7WK9 - chains B and a of the 7 polymer chains in the assembly; structure by electron microscopy, 3.48 A resolution.

Chain B:
Name: Spike glycoprotein
Organism: Severe acute respiratory syndrome coronavirus 2
Reference sequence: P0DTC2 (SPIKE_SARS2); residue numbers follow UniProt; this construct covers 1-68, 71-142, 146-210, 215-1208
Sequence (1258 residues; numbered 1 to 1261 plus 6 insertion-coded residues; 9 numbers in that range are skipped by the numbering (no residue carries them; nothing is unmodelled there); the number before each row is that of its first residue; a row labelled like 210A-210F holds insertion residues (210A, then the next letters in order)):
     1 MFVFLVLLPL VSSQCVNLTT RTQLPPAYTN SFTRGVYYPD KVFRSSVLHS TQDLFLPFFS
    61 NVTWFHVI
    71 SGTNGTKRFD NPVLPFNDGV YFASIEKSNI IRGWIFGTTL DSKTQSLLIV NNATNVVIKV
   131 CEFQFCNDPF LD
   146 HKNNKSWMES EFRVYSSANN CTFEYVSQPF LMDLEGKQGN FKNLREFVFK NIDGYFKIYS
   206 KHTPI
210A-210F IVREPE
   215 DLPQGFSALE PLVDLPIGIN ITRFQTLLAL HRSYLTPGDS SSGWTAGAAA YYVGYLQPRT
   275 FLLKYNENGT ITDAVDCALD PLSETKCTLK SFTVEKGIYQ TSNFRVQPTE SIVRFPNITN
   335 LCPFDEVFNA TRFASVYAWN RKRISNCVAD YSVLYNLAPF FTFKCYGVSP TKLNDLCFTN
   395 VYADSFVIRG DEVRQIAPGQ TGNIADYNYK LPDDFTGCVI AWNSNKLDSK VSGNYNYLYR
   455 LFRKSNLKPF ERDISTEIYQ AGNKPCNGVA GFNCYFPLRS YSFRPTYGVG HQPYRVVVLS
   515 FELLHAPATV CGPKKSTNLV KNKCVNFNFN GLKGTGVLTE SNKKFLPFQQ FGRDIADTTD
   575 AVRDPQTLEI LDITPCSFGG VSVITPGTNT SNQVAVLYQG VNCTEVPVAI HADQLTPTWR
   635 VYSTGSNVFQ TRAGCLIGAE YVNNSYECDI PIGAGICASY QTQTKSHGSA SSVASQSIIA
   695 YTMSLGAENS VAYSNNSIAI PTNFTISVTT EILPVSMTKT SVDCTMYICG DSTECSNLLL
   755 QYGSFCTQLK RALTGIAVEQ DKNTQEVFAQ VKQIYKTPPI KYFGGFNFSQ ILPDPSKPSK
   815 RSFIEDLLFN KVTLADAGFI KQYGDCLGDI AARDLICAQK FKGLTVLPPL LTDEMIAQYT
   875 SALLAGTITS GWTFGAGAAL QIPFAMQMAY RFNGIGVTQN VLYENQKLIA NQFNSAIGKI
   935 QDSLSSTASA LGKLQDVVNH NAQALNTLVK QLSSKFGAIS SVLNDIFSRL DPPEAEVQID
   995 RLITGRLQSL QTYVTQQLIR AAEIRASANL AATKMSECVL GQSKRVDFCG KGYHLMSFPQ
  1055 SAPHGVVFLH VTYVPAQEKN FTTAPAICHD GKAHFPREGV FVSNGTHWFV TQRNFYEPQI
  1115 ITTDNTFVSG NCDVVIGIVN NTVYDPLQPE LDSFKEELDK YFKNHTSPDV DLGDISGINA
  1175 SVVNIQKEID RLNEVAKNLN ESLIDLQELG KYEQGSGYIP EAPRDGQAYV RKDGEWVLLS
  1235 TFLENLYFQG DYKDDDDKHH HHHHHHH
Disordered / not traced: 1-13, 71-76, 146-158, 210A-210F, 248-254, 621-630, 677-688, 828-853, 1148-1261
Differences from the reference sequence: variant Val67 (Ala in P0DTC2), Ile95 (Thr in P0DTC2), Asp142 (Gly in P0DTC2), Asp339 (Gly in P0DTC2), Leu371 (Ser in P0DTC2), Pro373 (Ser in P0DTC2), Phe375 (Ser in P0DTC2), Asn417 (Lys in P0DTC2), Lys440 (Asn in P0DTC2), Ser446 (Gly in P0DTC2), Asn477 (Ser in P0DTC2), Lys478 (Thr in P0DTC2), Ala484 (Glu in P0DTC2), Arg493 (Gln in P0DTC2), Ser496 (Gly in P0DTC2), Arg498 (Gln in P0DTC2), Tyr501 (Asn in P0DTC2), His505 (Tyr in P0DTC2), Lys547 (Thr in P0DTC2), Gly614 (Asp in P0DTC2), Tyr655 (His in P0DTC2), Lys679 (Asn in P0DTC2), His681 (Pro in P0DTC2), Gly682 (Arg in P0DTC2), Ser683 (Arg in P0DTC2), Ser685 (Arg in P0DTC2), Lys764 (Asn in P0DTC2), Tyr796 (Asp in P0DTC2), Lys856 (Asn in P0DTC2), His954 (Gln in P0DTC2), Lys969 (Asn in P0DTC2), Phe981 (Leu in P0DTC2), Pro986 (Lys in P0DTC2), Pro987 (Val in P0DTC2); insertion (210A-210B); conflict Arg210C (Asn211 in P0DTC2), Glu210D (Leu212 in P0DTC2), Pro210E (Val213 in P0DTC2), Glu210F (Arg214 in P0DTC2); expression tag (1209-1261)
UniProt features mapped onto this chain:
  - region: Asn280 to Cys301 (Putative superantigen), Arg403 to Asp405 (Integrin-binding motif), Asn448 to Phe456 (Immunodominant HLA epitope recognized by the CD8+), Ser816 to Tyr837 (Fusion peptide 1), Lys835 to Phe855 (Fusion peptide 2), Asp1163 to Glu1202 (Heptad repeat 2)
  - site: Arg815, Ser816 (Cleavage)
  - glycosylation: Asn17 (N-linked (GlcNAc...) (complex) asparagine), Asn61 (N-linked (GlcNAc...) (hybrid) asparagine), Asn74 (N-linked (GlcNAc...) (complex) asparagine), Asn122 (N-linked (GlcNAc...) (hybrid) asparagine), Asn149 (N-linked (GlcNAc...) (complex) asparagine), Asn165 (N-linked (GlcNAc...) (complex) asparagine), Asn234 (N-linked (GlcNAc...) (high mannose) asparagine), Asn282 (N-linked (GlcNAc...) (complex) asparagine), Thr323 (O-linked (GalNAc) threonine), Ser325 (O-linked (HexNAc...) serine), Asn331 (N-linked (GlcNAc...) (complex) asparagine), Asn343 (N-linked (GlcNAc...) (complex) asparagine), Asn603 (N-linked (GlcNAc...) (hybrid) asparagine), Asn616 (N-linked (GlcNAc...) (complex) asparagine), Asn657 (N-linked (GlcNAc...) (complex) asparagine), Thr676 (O-linked (GlcNAc...) threonine), Thr678 (O-linked (GlcNAc...) threonine), Asn709 (N-linked (GlcNAc...) (high mannose) asparagine), Asn717 (N-linked (GlcNAc...) (hybrid) asparagine), Asn801 (N-linked (GlcNAc...) (hybrid) asparagine) and 6 more in UniProt
  - natural variant: Leu5 (L5F: In strain: Iota/B.1.526), Ser13 (S13I: In strain: Epsilon/B.1.427/B.1.429), Leu18 (L18F: In strain: Beta/B.1.351, Gamma/P.1 and 1 more), Thr19 (T19I: In strain: Omicron/BQ.1.1, Omicron/XBB.1.5 and 1 more; T19R: In strain: Delta/B.1.617.2, Omicron/BA.2 and 4 more), Thr20 (T20N: In strain: Gamma/P.1), Leu24 to Ala27 (sequence variant, change not given here; In strain: Omicron/BA.2, Omicron/BA.2.12.1 and 6 more), Pro26 (P26S: In strain: Gamma/P.1), Gln52 (Q52H: In strain: Omicron/EG.5.1), Val67 (A67V: In strain: Eta/B.1.525, Omicron/BA.1; this construct carries the variant), Gly75 (G75V: In strain: Lambda/C.37), Thr76 (T76I: In strain: Lambda/C.37), Asp80 (D80A: In strain: Beta/B.1.351), 74 further natural variant entries in UniProt
  - mutagenesis: Asn121 (N121Q: Partial loss of biliverdin affinity), Arg190 (R190K: Partial loss of biliverdin affinity), Asn234 (N234Q: Increased resistance to neutralizing antibodies), Asn331 (N331Q: Reduced viral infectivity), Asn343 (N343Q: Reduced viral infectivity), Leu452 (L452R: Increased resistance to neutralizing antibodies. Decreases HLA binding to NF9 epitope. Increased binding affinity to human ACE2), Tyr453 (Y453F: Decreased HLA binding to NF9 epitope. Increased binding affinity to human ACE2), Ala475 (A475V: Increased resistance to neutralizing antibodies), Val483 (V483A: Increased resistance to neutralizing antibodies), Phe490 (F490L: Increased resistance to neutralizing antibodies and human covalescent sera neutralization), His519 (H519P: Increased resistance to human covalescent sera neutralization), Ser673 (S673A: No effect on O-glycosylation by host GALNT1), 4 further mutagenesis entries in UniProt
Disulfide bonds: Cys131-Cys166, Cys291-Cys301, Cys336-Cys361, Cys379-Cys432, Cys480-Cys488, Cys538-Cys590, Cys617-Cys649, Cys662-Cys671, Cys738-Cys760, Cys743-Cys749, Cys1032-Cys1043, Cys1082-Cys1126

Chain a:
Name: Heavy chain of S3H3 Fab
Organism: Mus musculus
Notes: antibody fragment or engineered binder
Sequence (217 residues; row label = number of the first residue in the row):
     1 QVQLQQPGAE LVRPGASVKL SCKASGYSFT RFWMNWVKQR PGQGLEWIGM IHPSDSETRL
    61 NQKFKDKATL TVDKSSTTAY MQLSSPTSED SAVYYCARKD YDYDAWFAYW GQGTLVTVSA
   121 AKTTPPSVYP LAPGSAAQTN SMVTLGCLVK GYFPEPVTVT WNSGSLSSGV HTFPAVLQSD
   181 LYTLSSSVTV PSSTWPSETV TCNVAHPASS TKVDKKI
Disulfide bonds: Cys22-Cys96, Cys147-Cys202

Chain B / chain a interface:
Pairs across the interface - 22 pairs, chain B then chain a:
  Thr323(B) - His52(a)
  Thr323(B) - Ser54(a)
  Glu324(B) - Thr30(a)
  Glu324(B) - Arg31(a)  salt bridge
  Glu324(B) - Ser54(a)
  Arg328(B) - Asp102(a)  salt bridge
  Asn532(B) - Tyr27(a)  hydrogen bond
  Asn532(B) - Asp100(a)
  Asn532(B) - Tyr101(a)
  Leu533(B) - Tyr101(a)  hydrogen bond (backbone-backbone)
  Leu533(B) - Asp102(a)
  Leu533(B) - Tyr103(a)
  Lys535(B) - Trp33(a)
  Lys535(B) - Tyr103(a)  hydrogen bond (side chain-backbone)
  Asn536(B) - Trp33(a)
  Lys537(B) - Trp33(a)
  Lys537(B) - His52(a)
  Lys537(B) - Asp55(a)  salt bridge
  Glu583(B) - Asp102(a)
  Glu583(B) - Tyr103(a)
  Ile584(B) - Tyr103(a)
  Glu619(B) - Glu57(a)
Also at the interface, not in a pair above, chain B (15 interface residues in all): Ser325, Val534, Thr581, Leu585
Also at the interface, not in a pair above, chain a (15 interface residues in all): Arg59, Arg98, Asp104

Summary:
Chain B and chain a each contribute 15 residues to their interface, with 3 hydrogen bonds and 3 salt bridges.
Among the polar pairs are Glu324(B)-Arg31(a), Arg328(B)-Asp102(a) and Lys537(B)-Asp55(a). Curated annotation
(UniProt) lists 16 mutagenesis sites on chain B.
Chain B is Spike glycoprotein (Severe acute respiratory syndrome coronavirus 2) and chain a is Heavy chain of
S3H3 Fab (Mus musculus); the structure, SARS-CoV-2 Omicron open state spike protein in complex with S3H3 Fab,
was determined by electron microscopy, deposited together with 7WK4, 7WK6, 7WK8, 7WKA, 7WVP and 7WVQ.
